PDB entry 7T1V | X-ray diffraction, 2.05 A resolution | chains A and B

[Chain A]
Name: Hemagglutinin HA1 chain
Organism: Influenza A virus (A/equine/New York/49/1973(H7N7))
Reference sequence: A0A348FV55 (A0A348FV55_9INFA); the construct lacks a stretch of the UniProt sequence and is renumbered around it, so the offset changes along the chain: 11-141 = UniProt 19-149; 143-158 = UniProt 150-165; 159-263 = UniProt 168-272; 265-276 = UniProt 273-284; 1 more segments
Chain sequence (334 residues; numbered 8 to 340 plus 3 insertion-coded residues; 2 numbers in that range are skipped by the numbering (no residue carries them; nothing is unmodelled there); the number before each row is that of its first residue; a row labelled like 158A-158B holds insertion residues (158A, then the next letters in order)):
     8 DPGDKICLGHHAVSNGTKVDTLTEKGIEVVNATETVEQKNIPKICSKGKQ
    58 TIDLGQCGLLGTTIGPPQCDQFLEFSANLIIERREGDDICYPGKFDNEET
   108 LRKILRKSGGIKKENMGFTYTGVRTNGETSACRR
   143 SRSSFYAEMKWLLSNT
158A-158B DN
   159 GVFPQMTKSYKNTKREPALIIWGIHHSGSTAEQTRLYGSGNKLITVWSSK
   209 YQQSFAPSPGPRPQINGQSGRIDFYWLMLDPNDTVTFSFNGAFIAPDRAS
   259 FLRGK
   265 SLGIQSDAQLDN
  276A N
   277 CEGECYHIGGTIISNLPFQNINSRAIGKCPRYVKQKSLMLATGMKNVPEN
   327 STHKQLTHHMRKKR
Disordered / not traced: 8-10, 325-340
Disulfides: Cys52-Cys277, Cys64-Cys76, Cys97-Cys139, Cys281-Cys305
Covalently attached groups: N-acetylglucosamine (NAG) linked to Asn240
Sequence notes: expression tag (8-10)
Ligand contacts: N-glycolyl-alpha-neuraminic acid (NGC): Tyr98, Asn133, Gly134, Glu135, Thr136, Ser137, Ser145, Trp153, Leu155, His183, Gly186, Glu190, Arg193, Leu194, Gln226, Gly228
From the paper describing this entry:
  - binding site for beta-D-galactopyranose: Gly225
  - binding site for N-acetylglucosamine: Gln222
  - binding site for N-glycolyl-alpha-neuraminic acid: Glu135, Glu190, Arg193
  - contacts within the chain: Glu135-Arg144 (salt bridge)

[Chain B]
Name: Hemagglutinin HA2 chain
Organism: Influenza A virus (A/equine/New York/49/1973(H7N7))
Reference sequence: A0A348FV55 (A0A348FV55_9INFA); residues 1-178 here correspond to UniProt positions 350-527 (UniProt number = residue number + 349)
Chain sequence (186 residues; row label = number of the first residue in the row):
     1 GLFGAIAGFIENGWEGLIDGWYGYRHQNAQGEGTAADYKSTQSAINQITG
    51 KLNRLIEKTNQQFELIDNEFNEIEKQIGNVINWTRDSIIEVWSYNAEFLV
   101 AVENQHTIDLTDSEMNKLYEKVRRQLRENAEEDGNGCFEIFHQCDNDCMA
   151 SIRNNTYDHKKYRKEAIQNRIQIDAVKLESGRLVPR
Disordered / not traced: 171-186
Disulfides: Cys144-Cys148
Covalently attached groups: N-acetylglucosamine (NAG) linked to Asn82
Sequence notes: expression tag (179-186)

[Interface between chain A and chain B]
Cross-chain cystine bridges: Cys14(A)-Cys137(B)
Contacting residue pairs (136):
  Asp11(A) - Gln27(B)  hydrogen bond (backbone-backbone)
  Asp11(A) - Asn28(B)
  Asp11(A) - Glu139(B)
  Asp11(A) - Ile140(B)  hydrogen bond (backbone-backbone)
  Lys12(A) - His26(B)
  Lys12(A) - Gln27(B)  hydrogen bond (backbone-backbone)
  Lys12(A) - Phe138(B)
  Lys12(A) - Met149(B)
  Ile13(A) - Tyr24(B)  hydrophobic
  Ile13(A) - Arg25(B)
  Ile13(A) - Cys137(B)
  Ile13(A) - Phe138(B)  hydrogen bond (backbone-backbone)
  Ile13(A) - Ile140(B)  hydrophobic
  Ile13(A) - Ile152(B)  hydrophobic
  Cys14(A) - Trp14(B)
  Cys14(A) - Gly23(B)
  Cys14(A) - Tyr24(B)
  Cys14(A) - Arg25(B)  hydrogen bond (backbone-backbone)
  Cys14(A) - Gly136(B)
  Cys14(A) - Cys137(B)  disulfide
  Leu15(A) - Ile10(B)
  Leu15(A) - Trp14(B)
  Leu15(A) - Gly23(B)
  Leu15(A) - Tyr24(B)  hydrophobic
  Leu15(A) - Leu118(B)  hydrophobic
  Leu15(A) - Tyr119(B)  hydrophobic
  Leu15(A) - Gly136(B)  hydrogen bond (backbone-backbone)
  Leu15(A) - Phe138(B)  hydrophobic
  Gly16(A) - Trp14(B)
  Gly16(A) - Tyr22(B)
  Gly16(A) - Gly23(B)  hydrogen bond (backbone-backbone)
  Gly16(A) - Met115(B)
  His17(A) - Ile6(B)
  His17(A) - Asn12(B)
  His17(A) - Gly13(B)
  His17(A) - Trp14(B)  hydrogen bond (backbone-backbone)
  His17(A) - Trp21(B)
  His17(A) - Tyr22(B)
  His17(A) - Met115(B)
  His18(A) - Trp14(B)
  His18(A) - Leu17(B)
  His18(A) - Gly20(B)
  His18(A) - Trp21(B)  hydrogen bond (backbone-backbone)
  Ala19(A) - Gly13(B)
  Ala19(A) - Trp14(B)  hydrogen bond (backbone-backbone)
  Ala19(A) - Glu15(B)
  Val20(A) - Glu15(B)
  Ser21(A) - Glu15(B)  hydrogen bond (backbone-side chain)
  Val26(A) - Asn104(B)
  Asp27(A) - Asn104(B)  hydrogen bond (backbone-side chain)
  Thr28(A) - Ala101(B)
  Thr28(A) - Gln105(B)  hydrogen bond
  Thr28(A) - Ile108(B)
  Leu29(A) - Phe98(B)  hydrophobic
  Leu29(A) - Ala101(B)
  Leu29(A) - Val102(B)  hydrophobic
  Leu29(A) - Gln105(B)  hydrogen bond (backbone-side chain)
  Thr30(A) - Gln105(B)  hydrogen bond (backbone-side chain)
  Ile34(A) - Ile108(B)  hydrophobic
  Val36(A) - Ile108(B)  hydrophobic
  Thr40(A) - Leu52(B)
  Thr42(A) - Val100(B)
  Glu89(A) - Phe70(B)
  Arg90(A) - Phe70(B)
  Arg91(A) - Phe70(B)
  Glu105(A) - Asn71(B)  hydrogen bond
  Glu106(A) - Asn68(B)  hydrogen bond
  Glu106(A) - Ile73(B)
  Arg109(A) - Asn68(B)
  Lys110(A) - Leu65(B)
  Lys110(A) - Ile66(B)  hydrogen bond (side chain-backbone)
  Arg113(A) - Leu65(B)
  Arg113(A) - Asn68(B)
  Lys114(A) - Glu64(B)
  Leu266(A) - Gln62(B)
  Gly267(A) - Leu65(B)
  Gln269(A) - Leu65(B)
  Gln269(A) - Asn68(B)  hydrogen bond
  Gln269(A) - Glu69(B)  hydrogen bond (side chain-backbone)
  Gln269(A) - Phe70(B)
  Ile284(A) - Glu69(B)
  Ile284(A) - Phe70(B)  hydrophobic
  Ser290(A) - Lys58(B)  hydrogen bond (backbone-side chain)
  Asn291(A) - Ile56(B)
  Asn291(A) - Lys58(B)
  Pro293(A) - Leu55(B)
  Phe294(A) - Ala96(B)  hydrophobic
  Ser299(A) - Arg85(B)
  Ser299(A) - Ile89(B)
  Arg300(A) - Leu65(B)
  Arg300(A) - Asp67(B)  salt bridge
  Arg300(A) - Asn68(B)
  Arg300(A) - Glu69(B)  salt bridge
  Arg300(A) - Arg85(B)
  Ile302(A) - Phe63(B)
  Ile302(A) - Glu64(B)
  Ile302(A) - Leu65(B)
  Gly303(A) - Gln61(B)
  Gly303(A) - Gln62(B)
  Gly303(A) - Phe63(B)  hydrogen bond (backbone-backbone)
  Lys304(A) - Asn60(B)
  Arg307(A) - Thr59(B)
  Arg307(A) - Trp92(B)
  Tyr308(A) - Ile89(B)  hydrophobic
  Tyr308(A) - Trp92(B)
  Val309(A) - Trp92(B)
  Val309(A) - Ser93(B)
  Lys310(A) - Ile89(B)
  Lys310(A) - Glu90(B)  salt bridge
  Lys310(A) - Ser93(B)  hydrogen bond (backbone-side chain)
  Gln311(A) - Ser93(B)  hydrogen bond (side chain-backbone)
  Gln311(A) - Glu97(B)  hydrogen bond
  Leu314(A) - Ala96(B)  hydrophobic
  Leu314(A) - Glu97(B)
  Met315(A) - Val100(B)
  Met315(A) - Asn104(B)  hydrogen bond (backbone-side chain)
  Leu316(A) - Leu52(B)  hydrophobic
  Leu316(A) - Leu55(B)  hydrophobic
  Leu316(A) - Glu103(B)
  Leu316(A) - Asn104(B)
  Ala317(A) - Asn104(B)  hydrogen bond (backbone-side chain)
  Ala317(A) - Thr107(B)
  Thr318(A) - Trp21(B)
  Thr318(A) - Ile48(B)
  Gly319(A) - Thr107(B)
  Met320(A) - Ile6(B)  hydrophobic
  Met320(A) - Trp21(B)
  Met320(A) - Tyr22(B)  hydrophobic
  Met320(A) - Thr111(B)
  Lys321(A) - Ile6(B)
  Lys321(A) - Ala7(B)
  Val323(A) - Ala7(B)  hydrophobic
  Val323(A) - Glu11(B)
  Val323(A) - Asn12(B)
  Val323(A) - Gly13(B)  hydrogen bond (backbone-backbone)
  Pro324(A) - Asn12(B)
Also at the interface, not in a pair above, chain A (59 interface residues in all): Ile268, Ser270
Also at the interface, not in a pair above, chain B (68 interface residues in all): Ala29, Leu99, Val122, Leu126

[In short]
The interface between chain A and chain B involves 59 residues on one side and 68 on the other; the contacts
include 1 disulfide bond, 28 hydrogen bonds and 3 salt bridges. Polar pairs include Arg300(A)-Asp67(B),
Arg300(A)-Glu69(B) and Lys310(A)-Glu90(B). The paper reports a binding site for N-glycolyl-alpha-neuraminic
acid at Glu135(A), Glu190(A) and Arg193(A); a binding site for beta-D-galactopyranose at Gly225(A).
Here chain A is Hemagglutinin HA1 chain and chain B is Hemagglutinin HA2 chain, both from Influenza A virus
(A/equine/New York/49/1973(H7N7)). Entry 7T1V (Crystal structure of an equine H7 hemagglutinin from
A/equine/NY/49/73 (H7N7) in complex with 3'-GcLN) was determined by X-ray diffraction.
